Entry 7VRT (electron microscopy, 5.10 A resolution (low resolution: residue-level contacts below are approximate; hydrogen-bond / salt-bridge calls are withheld)); this record covers chains bf and bp of the 191 polymer chains in the assembly.

Chain bf (and bp):
Molecule: Major capsid protein
From: Enterobacteria phage T4
Notes: chain bp of this document is another copy of the same molecule, construct and numbering; everything in this record applies to it too
UniProtKB: P04535 (CAPSH_BPT4); residue numbers follow UniProt; this construct covers 1-521
Sequence (521 residues; numbered 1 to 521; the number before each row is that of its first residue):
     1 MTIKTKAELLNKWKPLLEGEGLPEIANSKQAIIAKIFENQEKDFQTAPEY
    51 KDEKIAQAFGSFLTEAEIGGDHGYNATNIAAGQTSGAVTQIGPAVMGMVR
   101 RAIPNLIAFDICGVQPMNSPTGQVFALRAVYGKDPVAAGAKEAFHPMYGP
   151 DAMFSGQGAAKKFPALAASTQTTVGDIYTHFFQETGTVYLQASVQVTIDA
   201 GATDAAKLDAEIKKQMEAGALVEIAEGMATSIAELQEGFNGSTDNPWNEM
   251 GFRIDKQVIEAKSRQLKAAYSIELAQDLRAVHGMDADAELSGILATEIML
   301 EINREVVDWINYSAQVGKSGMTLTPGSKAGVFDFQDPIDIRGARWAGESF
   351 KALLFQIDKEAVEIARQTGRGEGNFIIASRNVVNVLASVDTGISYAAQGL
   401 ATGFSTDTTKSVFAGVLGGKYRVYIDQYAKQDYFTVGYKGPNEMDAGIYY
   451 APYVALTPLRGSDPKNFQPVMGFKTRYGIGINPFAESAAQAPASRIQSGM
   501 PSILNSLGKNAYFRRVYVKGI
Not modelled in the structure: 1-108, 132-160, 486-502 (chain bp: 1-105, 132-160, 486-502)
Swiss-Prot annotation at these positions:
  - site: E65, A66 (Cleavage)

Interface between chain bf and chain bp:
Contacting residue pairs (21; chain bf residue first):
  I272(bf) - K474(bp)
  E273(bf) - K474(bp)
  E273(bf) - R476(bp)
  Q276(bf) - Y453(bp)
  Q276(bf) - V454(bp)
  Q276(bf) - T457(bp)
  Q276(bf) - R476(bp)
  D277(bf) - P120(bp)
  D277(bf) - Y453(bp)
  D277(bf) - R476(bp)
  A280(bf) - Y453(bp)
  V281(bf) - N118(bp)
  V281(bf) - S119(bp)
  V281(bf) - P120(bp)
  V281(bf) - Y453(bp)
  P464(bf) - S462(bp)
  F467(bf) - L459(bp)
  F467(bf) - R460(bp)
  F467(bf) - V470(bp)
  F467(bf) - M471(bp)
  F467(bf) - G472(bp)
Also at the interface, not in a pair above, chain bf (9 interface residues in all): S462
Also at the interface, not in a pair above, chain bp (18 interface residues in all): K267, G461, D463, P464

Summary:
9 residues of chain bf face 18 of chain bp across their interface.
Both chains are Major capsid protein (Enterobacteria phage T4). Entry 7VRT (The unexpanded head structure of
phage T4) was determined by electron microscopy together with 7VS5 from the same study.
